PDB entry 4XYN | X-ray diffraction, 2.55 A resolution | chains P and A of the 3 polymer chains in the assembly

# Chain P
Name: Receptor for advanced glycation endproducts-derived peptide (W61)
Amino-acid sequence (15 residues; numbered 54 to 68; the number before each row is that of its first residue):
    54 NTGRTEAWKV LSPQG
Not modelled in the structure: 54-56, 66-68

# Chain A
Name: Protein S100-B
From: Homo sapiens
Reference sequence: P04271 (S100B_HUMAN); numbering as in UniProt (aligned over 1-92)
Amino-acid sequence (92 residues; numbered 1 to 92; the number before each row is that of its first residue):
     1 MSELEKAMVA LIDVFHQYSG REGDKHKLKK SELKELINNE LSHFLEEIKE QEVVDKVMET
    61 LDNDGDGECD FQEFMAFVAM VTTACHEFFE HE
Not modelled in the structure: 91-92
UniProt features mapped onto this chain:
  - binding site (Zn(2+)): H16, H26, H86, H91
  - binding site (Ca(2+)): S19, E22, D24, K27, E32, D62, D64, D66, E68, E73
  - modified residue: S2 (Blocked amino end (Ser))
Metal / ion sites: Ca2+ site 1: S19, E22, D24, K27, E32; Ca2+ site 2: D62, D64, D66, E68, E73

# Interface between chain P and chain A
Contacting residue pairs - 18 pairs, chain P then chain A:
  R57(P) with S42(A), hydrogen bond (side chain-backbone); H43(A); F44(A); L45(A); E46(A)
  T58(P) with F44(A), hydrogen bond (backbone-backbone); L45(A); E46(A), hydrogen bond (backbone-backbone)
  E59(P) with E46(A)
  A60(P) with I48(A), hydrophobic; V57(A)
  W61(P) with V53(A); K56(A); V57(A)
  V63(P) with T60(A)
  L64(P) with T60(A); M80(A)
  S65(P) with M80(A)

# In short
The interface between chain P and chain A involves 8 residues on one side and 11 on the other, with 3 hydrogen
bonds. Polar pairs include R57(P)-S42(A), T58(P)-F44(A) and T58(P)-E46(A). Curated annotation (UniProt) lists
4 Zn2+-binding residues and 10 Ca2+-binding residues on chain A.
Chain P is Receptor for advanced glycation endproducts-derived peptide (W61) and chain A is Protein S100-B
(Homo sapiens); the structure, X-ray structure of Ca(2+)-S100B with human RAGE-derived W61 peptide, was
determined by X-ray diffraction.
